7WZR - chains F and D of the 4 polymer chains in the assembly; structure by electron microscopy, 4.70 A resolution (low resolution: residue-level contacts below are approximate; hydrogen-bond / salt-bridge calls are withheld).

Chain F:
Protein: Serine/threonine-protein kinase MEC1
Source organism: Saccharomyces cerevisiae S288C
Notes: EC 2.7.11.1
UniProtKB: P38111 (ATR_YEAST); residue numbers follow UniProt; this construct covers 1-2368
Amino-acid sequence (2368 residues; each row starts with the number of its first residue):
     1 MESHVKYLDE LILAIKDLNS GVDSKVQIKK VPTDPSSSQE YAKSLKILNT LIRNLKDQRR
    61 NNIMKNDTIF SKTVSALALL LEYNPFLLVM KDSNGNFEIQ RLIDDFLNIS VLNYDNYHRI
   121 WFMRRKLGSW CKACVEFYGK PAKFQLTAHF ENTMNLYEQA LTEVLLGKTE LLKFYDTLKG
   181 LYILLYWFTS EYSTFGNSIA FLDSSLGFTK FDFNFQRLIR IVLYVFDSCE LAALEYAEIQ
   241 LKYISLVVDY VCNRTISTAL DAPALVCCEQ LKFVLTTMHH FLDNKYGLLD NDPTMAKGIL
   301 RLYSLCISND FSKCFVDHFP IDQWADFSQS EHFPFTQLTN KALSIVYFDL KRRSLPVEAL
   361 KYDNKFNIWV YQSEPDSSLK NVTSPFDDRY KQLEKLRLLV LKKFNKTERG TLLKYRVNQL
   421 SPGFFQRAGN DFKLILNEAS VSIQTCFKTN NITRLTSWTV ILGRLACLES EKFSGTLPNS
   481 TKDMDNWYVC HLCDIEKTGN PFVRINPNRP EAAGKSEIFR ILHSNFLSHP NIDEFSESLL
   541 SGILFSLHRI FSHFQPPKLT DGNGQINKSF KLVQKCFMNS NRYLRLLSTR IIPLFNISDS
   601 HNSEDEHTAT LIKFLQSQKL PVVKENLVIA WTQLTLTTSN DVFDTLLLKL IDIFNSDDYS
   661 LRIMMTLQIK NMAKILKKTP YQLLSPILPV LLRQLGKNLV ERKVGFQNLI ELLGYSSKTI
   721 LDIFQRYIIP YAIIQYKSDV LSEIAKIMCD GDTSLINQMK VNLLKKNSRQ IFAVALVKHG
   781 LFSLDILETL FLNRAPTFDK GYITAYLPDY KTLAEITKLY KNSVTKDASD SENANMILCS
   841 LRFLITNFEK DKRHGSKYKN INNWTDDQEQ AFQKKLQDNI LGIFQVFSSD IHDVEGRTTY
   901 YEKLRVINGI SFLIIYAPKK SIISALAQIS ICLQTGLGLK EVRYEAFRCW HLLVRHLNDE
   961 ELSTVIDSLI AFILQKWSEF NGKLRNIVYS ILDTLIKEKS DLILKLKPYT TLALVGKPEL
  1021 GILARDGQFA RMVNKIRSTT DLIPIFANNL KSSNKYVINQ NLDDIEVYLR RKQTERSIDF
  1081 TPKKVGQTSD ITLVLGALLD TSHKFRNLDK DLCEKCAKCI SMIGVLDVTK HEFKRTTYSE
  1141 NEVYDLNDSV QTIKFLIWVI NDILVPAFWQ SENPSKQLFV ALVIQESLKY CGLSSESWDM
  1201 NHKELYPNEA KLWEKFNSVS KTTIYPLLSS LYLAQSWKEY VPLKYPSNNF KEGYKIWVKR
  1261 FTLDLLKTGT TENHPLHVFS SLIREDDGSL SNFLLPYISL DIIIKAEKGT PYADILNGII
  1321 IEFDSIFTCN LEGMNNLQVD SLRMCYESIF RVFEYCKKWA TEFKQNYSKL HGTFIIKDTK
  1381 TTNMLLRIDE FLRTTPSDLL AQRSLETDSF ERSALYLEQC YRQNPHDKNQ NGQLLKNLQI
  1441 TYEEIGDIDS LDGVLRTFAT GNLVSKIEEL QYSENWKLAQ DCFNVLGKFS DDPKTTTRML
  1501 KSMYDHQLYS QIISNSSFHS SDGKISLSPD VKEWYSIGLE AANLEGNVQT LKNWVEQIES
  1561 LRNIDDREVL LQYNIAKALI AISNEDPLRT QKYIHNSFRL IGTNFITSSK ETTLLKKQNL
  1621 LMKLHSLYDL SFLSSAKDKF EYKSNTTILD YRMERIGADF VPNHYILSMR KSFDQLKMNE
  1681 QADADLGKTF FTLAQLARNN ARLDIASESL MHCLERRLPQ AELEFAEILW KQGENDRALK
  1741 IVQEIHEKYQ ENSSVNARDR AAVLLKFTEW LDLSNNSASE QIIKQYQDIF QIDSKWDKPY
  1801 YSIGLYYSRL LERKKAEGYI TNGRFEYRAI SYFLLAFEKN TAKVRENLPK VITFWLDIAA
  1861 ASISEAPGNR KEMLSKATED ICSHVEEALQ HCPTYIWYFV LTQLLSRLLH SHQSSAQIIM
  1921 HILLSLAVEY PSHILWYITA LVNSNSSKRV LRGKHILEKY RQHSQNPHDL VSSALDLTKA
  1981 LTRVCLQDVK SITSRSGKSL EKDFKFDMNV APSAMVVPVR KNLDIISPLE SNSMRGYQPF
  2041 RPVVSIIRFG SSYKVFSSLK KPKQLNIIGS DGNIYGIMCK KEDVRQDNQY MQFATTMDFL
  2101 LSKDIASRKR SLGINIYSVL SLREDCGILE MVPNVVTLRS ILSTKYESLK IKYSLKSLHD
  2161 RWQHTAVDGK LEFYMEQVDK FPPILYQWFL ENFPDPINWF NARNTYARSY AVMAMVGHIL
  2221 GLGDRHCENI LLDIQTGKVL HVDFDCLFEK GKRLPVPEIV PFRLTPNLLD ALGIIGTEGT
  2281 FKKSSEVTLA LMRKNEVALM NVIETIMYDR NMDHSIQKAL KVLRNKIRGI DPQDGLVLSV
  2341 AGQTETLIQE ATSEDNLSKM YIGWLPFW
Unresolved in the structure: 1, 33-43, 128-132, 147-148, 230-235, 332-338, 374, 402-411, 423-431, 474-483, 559-564, 676-686, 700-706, 752, 796-801, 824-828, 1078-1089, 1251, 1285-1287, 1307-1310, 1490-1491, 1519-1530, 1775-1780, 1795, 1815-1822, 1841-1847, 1858-1868, 1892, 1910-1915, 1936-1937, 1952-1955, 1976-1983, 2002-2008, 2034-2038, 2255-2262, 2312-2315, 2368
UniProt features mapped onto this chain:
  - region: Val2055 to Lys2061 (G-loop), Gly2221 to Asn2229 (Catalytic loop), His2241 to Thr2265 (Activation loop)

Chain D:
Protein: DNA damage checkpoint protein LCD1
Source organism: Saccharomyces cerevisiae S288C
UniProtKB: Q04377 (LCD1_YEAST); numbering as in UniProt (aligned over 1-747)
Amino-acid sequence (747 residues; each row starts with the number of its first residue):
     1 MRRETVGEFS SDDDDDILLE LGTRPPRFTQ IPPSSAALQT QIPTTLEVTT TTLNNKQSKN
    61 DNQLVNQLNK AQGEASMLRD KINFLNIERE KEKNIQAVKV NELQVKHLQE LAKLKQELQK
   121 LEDEKKFLQM EARGKSKREV ITNVKPPSTT LSTNTNTITP DSSSVAIEAK PQSPQSKKRK
   181 ISDNLLKKNM VPLNPNRIIP DETSLFLESI LLHQIIGADL STIEILNRLK LDYITEFKFK
   241 NFVIAKGAPI GKSIVSLLLR CKKTLTLDRF IDTLLEDIAV LIKEISVHPN ESKLAVPFLV
   301 ALMYQIVQFR PSATHNLALK DCFLFICDLI RIYHHVLKVP IHESNMNLHV EPQIFQYELI
   361 DYLIISYSFD LLEGILRVLQ SHPKQTYMEF FDENILKSFE FVYKLALTIS YKPMVNVIFS
   421 AVEVVNIITS IILNMDNSSD LKSLISGSWW RDCITRLYAL LEKEIKSGDV YNENVDTTTL
   481 HMSKYHDFFG LIRNIGDNEL GGLISKLIYT DRLQSVPRVI SKEDIGMDSD KFTAPIIGYK
   541 MEKWLLKLKD EVLNIFENLL MIYGDDATIV NGEMLIHSSK FLSREQALMI ERYVGQDSPN
   601 LDLRCHLIEH TLTIIYRLWK DHFKQLREEQ IKQVESQLIM SLWRFLVCQT ETVTANEREM
   661 RDHRHLVDSL HDLTIKDQAS YYEDAFEDLP EYIEEELKMQ LNKRTGRIMQ VKYDEKFQEM
   721 ARTILESKSF DLTTLEEADS LYISMGL
Unresolved in the structure: 1-188, 527-531
UniProt features mapped onto this chain:
  - modified residue (Phosphoserine): Ser10, Ser11, Ser76

How chain F and chain D interact:
Pairs across the interface - 32 pairs, chain F then chain D:
  Lys25(F) - Glu715(D)
  Lys25(F) - Glu719(D)
  Val26(F) - Glu719(D)
  Asp67(F) - Pro690(D)
  Thr68(F) - Tyr692(D)
  Ser71(F) - Tyr692(D)
  His118(F) - Ala685(D)
  Gly167(F) - Val191(D)
  Thr169(F) - Asn189(D)
  Thr169(F) - Met190(D)
  Glu170(F) - Asn189(D)
  Leu171(F) - Asn189(D)
  Ser205(F) - Lys547(D)
  Ser205(F) - Asp550(D)
  Ser205(F) - Glu551(D)
  Leu206(F) - Lys547(D)
  Ser228(F) - Asn194(D)
  Cys252(F) - Tyr682(D)
  Thr258(F) - Lys540(D)
  Thr258(F) - Lys543(D)
  Glu496(F) - Gly468(D)
  Ser538(F) - Glu659(D)
  Asn581(F) - Thr652(D)
  Pro621(F) - Ser744(D)
  Val622(F) - Ile743(D)
  Val622(F) - Ser744(D)
  Ser660(F) - Ser740(D)
  Asp1109(F) - Asn345(D)
  Lys1110(F) - Asn345(D)
  Arg1562(F) - Tyr357(D)
  Leu1570(F) - Glu351(D)
  Leu1600(F) - Val350(D)
Interface residues without a listed pair, chain F (44 interface residues in all): Leu146, Leu166, Lys168, Asp203, Gly207, Asn214, Val266, Asp494, Lys497, Thr498, Val623, Lys624, Leu667, Leu712, Asn1107, Glu1556, Glu1559, Ser1560
Interface residues without a listed pair, chain D (43 interface residues in all): Pro192, Leu193, Met346, Ile354, Gln356, Ser381, Asp436, Lys466, Ser467, Asn494, Val516, Pro517, Val519, Asn554, Gln596, Gln633, Ser636, Met745

Overview:
44 residues of chain F face 43 of chain D across their interface.
Chain F is Serine/threonine-protein kinase MEC1 and chain D is DNA damage checkpoint protein LCD1, both from
Saccharomyces cerevisiae S288C; the structure, Cryo-EM structure of Mec1-HU, was determined by electron
microscopy together with 7WZW from the same study.
